PDB entry 4U6X | X-ray diffraction, 1.68 A resolution | chains A and P of the 3 polymer chains in the assembly

Chain A:
Name: HLA class I histocompatibility antigen, A-2 alpha chain
Organism: Homo sapiens
UniProtKB: P01892 (1A02_HUMAN); residues 1-276 here correspond to UniProt positions 25-300 (UniProt number = residue number + 24)
Amino-acid sequence (276 residues; numbered 1 to 276; the number before each row is that of its first residue):
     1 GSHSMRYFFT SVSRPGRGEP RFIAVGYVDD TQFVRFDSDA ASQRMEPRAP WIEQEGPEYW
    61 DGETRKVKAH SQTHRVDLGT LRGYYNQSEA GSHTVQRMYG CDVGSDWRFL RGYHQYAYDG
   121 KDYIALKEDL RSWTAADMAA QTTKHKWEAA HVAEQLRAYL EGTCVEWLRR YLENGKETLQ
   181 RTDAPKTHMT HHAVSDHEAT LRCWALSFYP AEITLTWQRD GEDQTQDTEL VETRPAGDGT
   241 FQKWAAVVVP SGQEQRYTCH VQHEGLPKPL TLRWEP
Unresolved in the structure: 275-276
Disulfide bonds: Cys-101/Cys-164, Cys-203/Cys-259
From the paper describing this entry:
  - conformationally variable residues (side-chain flip): Arg-97, Tyr-116

Chain P:
Name: ALQDA peptide, ALQDAGDSSRKEYFI
Amino-acid sequence (15 residues; each row starts with the number of its first residue):
     1 ALQDAGDSSR KEYFI
Unresolved in the structure: 6-10

Interface between chain A and chain P:
Contacting residue pairs (47):
  Met-5(A) / Ala-1(P)
  Tyr-7(A) / Ala-1(P)  hydrogen bond (side chain-backbone)
  Tyr-7(A) / Leu-2(P)  hydrophobic
  Phe-9(A) / Leu-2(P)  hydrophobic
  Met-45(A) / Leu-2(P)  hydrophobic
  Glu-63(A) / Ala-1(P)
  Glu-63(A) / Leu-2(P)  hydrogen bond (side chain-backbone)
  Arg-65(A) / Asp-4(P)  salt bridge
  Lys-66(A) / Ala-1(P)
  Lys-66(A) / Leu-2(P)  hydrogen bond (side chain-backbone)
  Lys-66(A) / Gln-3(P)
  Lys-66(A) / Asp-4(P)
  Val-67(A) / Leu-2(P)
  Ala-69(A) / Glu-12(P)
  His-70(A) / Gln-3(P)
  Thr-73(A) / Glu-12(P)  hydrogen bond
  Thr-73(A) / Tyr-13(P)
  Thr-73(A) / Phe-14(P)
  Asp-77(A) / Phe-14(P)
  Asp-77(A) / Ile-15(P)  hydrogen bond (side chain-backbone)
  Thr-80(A) / Ile-15(P)
  Leu-81(A) / Ile-15(P)  hydrophobic
  Tyr-84(A) / Ile-15(P)  hydrogen bond (side chain-backbone)
  Arg-97(A) / Tyr-13(P)  hydrogen bond
  Tyr-99(A) / Leu-2(P)
  Tyr-99(A) / Gln-3(P)  hydrogen bond (side chain-backbone)
  His-114(A) / Tyr-13(P)  hydrogen bond
  Tyr-116(A) / Tyr-13(P)
  Tyr-116(A) / Ile-15(P)  hydrophobic
  Tyr-123(A) / Ile-15(P)
  Thr-143(A) / Ile-15(P)  hydrogen bond (side chain-backbone)
  Lys-146(A) / Phe-14(P)  hydrogen bond (side chain-backbone)
  Lys-146(A) / Ile-15(P)  hydrogen bond (side chain-backbone)
  Trp-147(A) / Tyr-13(P)  hydrophobic
  Trp-147(A) / Phe-14(P)  hydrogen bond (side chain-backbone)
  Trp-147(A) / Ile-15(P)  hydrophobic
  Val-152(A) / Tyr-13(P)  hydrophobic
  Gln-155(A) / Gln-3(P)
  Gln-155(A) / Lys-11(P)
  Gln-155(A) / Tyr-13(P)
  Leu-156(A) / Gln-3(P)
  Leu-156(A) / Tyr-13(P)
  Tyr-159(A) / Ala-1(P)  hydrogen bond (side chain-backbone)
  Tyr-159(A) / Leu-2(P)
  Tyr-159(A) / Gln-3(P)
  Trp-167(A) / Ala-1(P)
  Tyr-171(A) / Ala-1(P)  hydrogen bond (side chain-backbone)
Interface residues without a listed pair, chain A (32 interface residues in all): Tyr-59, Val-76, Ile-124
Interface residues without a listed pair, chain P (10 interface residues in all): Ala-5

Summary:
32 residues of chain A and 10 residues of chain P are in contact; the contacts include 15 hydrogen bonds and 1
salt bridge. Polar pairs include Arg-65(A)/Asp-4(P), Tyr-7(A)/Ala-1(P) and Glu-63(A)/Leu-2(P). The paper
reports conformational variability at Arg-97(A) and Tyr-116(A).
Here chain A is HLA class I histocompatibility antigen, A-2 alpha chain (Homo sapiens) and chain P is ALQDA
peptide, ALQDAGDSSRKEYFI. Entry 4U6X (Crystal Structure of HLA-A*0201 in complex with ALQDA, a 15 mer
self-peptide) was determined by X-ray diffraction together with 4U6Y from the same study.
